9FGG - chains B and C of the 6 polymer chains in the assembly; structure by electron microscopy, 2.60 A resolution.

[Chain B]
Name: Gamma-aminobutyric acid receptor subunit beta-3
Organism: Homo sapiens
UniProt: P28472 (GBRB3_HUMAN), isoform P28472-2; residues -24 to 448 here correspond to UniProt positions 1-473 (UniProt number = residue number + 25)
Sequence (473 residues; each row starts with the number of its first residue; numbers below 1 keep their minus sign (Met-24 is residue -24)):
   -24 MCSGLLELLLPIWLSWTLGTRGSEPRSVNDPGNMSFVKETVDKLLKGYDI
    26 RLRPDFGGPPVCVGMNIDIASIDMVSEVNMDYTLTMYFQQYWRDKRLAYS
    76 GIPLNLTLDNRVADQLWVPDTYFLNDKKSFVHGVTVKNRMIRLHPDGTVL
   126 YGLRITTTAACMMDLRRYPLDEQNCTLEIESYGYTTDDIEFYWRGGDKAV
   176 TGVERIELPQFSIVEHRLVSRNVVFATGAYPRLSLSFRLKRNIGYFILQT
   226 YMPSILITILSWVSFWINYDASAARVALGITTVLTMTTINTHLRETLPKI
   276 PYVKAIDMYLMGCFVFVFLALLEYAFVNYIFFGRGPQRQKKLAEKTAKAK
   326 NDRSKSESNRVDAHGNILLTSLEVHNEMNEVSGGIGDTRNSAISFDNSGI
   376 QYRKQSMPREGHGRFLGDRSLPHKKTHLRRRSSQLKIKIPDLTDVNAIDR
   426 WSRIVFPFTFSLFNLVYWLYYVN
Not modelled in the structure: -24 to 9, 312-418, 448
Curated features (UniProtKB/Swiss-Prot):
  - binding site (benzamidine): Asp95 to Tyr97, Glu155 to Tyr157, Phe200
  - binding site (4-aminobutanoate): Tyr97, Glu155, Tyr157, Thr202
  - binding site (histamine): Tyr97, Ser156, Tyr157, Thr202
  - glycosylation (N-linked (GlcNAc...) asparagine): Asn8, Asn80, Asn149
Disulfides: Cys136-Cys150
Covalently attached groups: N-acetylglucosamine (NAG) linked to Asn80; glycan linked to Asn149
Small-molecule neighbours:
  - gamma-amino-butanoic acid (ABU): Tyr97, Glu155, Ser156, Tyr157, Phe200, Thr202, Tyr205
  - Etomidate (V8D): Met261, Thr262, Asn265, Asp282, Leu285, Met286, Phe289, Val290

[Chain C]
Name: Gamma-aminobutyric acid receptor subunit gamma-2
Organism: Homo sapiens
UniProt: P18507 (GBRG2_HUMAN), isoform P18507-2; residues -38 to 436 here correspond to UniProt positions 1-475 (UniProt number = residue number + 39)
Sequence (495 residues; each row starts with the number of its first residue; numbers below 1 keep their minus sign (Met-38 is residue -38)):
   -38 MSSPNIWSTGSSVYSTPVFSQKMTVWILLLLSLYPGFTSQKSDDDYEDYA
    12 SNKTWVLTPKVPEGDVTVILNNLLEGYDNKLRPDIGVKPTLIHTDMYVNS
    62 IGPVNAINMEYTIDIFFAQTWYDRRLKFNSTIKVLRLNSNMVGKIWIPDT
   112 FFRNSKKADAHWITTPNRMLRIWNDGRVLYTLRLTIDAECQLQLHNFPMD
   162 EHSCPLEFSSYGYPREEIVYQWKRSSVEVGDTRSWRLYQFSFVGLRNTTE
   212 VVKTTSGDYVVMSVYFDLSRRMGYFTIQTYIPCTLIVVLSWVSFWINKDA
   262 VPARTSLGITTVLTMTTLSTIARKSLPKVSYVTAMDLFVSVCFIFVFSAL
   312 VEYGTLHYFVSNRKPSKDKDKKKKNPLLRMFSFKAPTIDIRPRSATIQMN
   362 NATHLQERDEEYGYECLDGKDCASFFCCFEDCRTGAWRHGRIHIRIAKMD
   412 SYARIFFPTAFCLFNLVYWVSYLYLGGSGGSGGSGKTETSQVAPA
Not modelled in the structure: -38 to 26, 324-405, 437-456
Sequence notes: expression tag (437-456)
Curated features (UniProtKB/Swiss-Prot):
  - region: Arg394 to Asp411 (Interaction with GABARAP)
  - glycosylation (N-linked (GlcNAc...) asparagine): Asn13, Asn90, Asn208
Disulfides: Cys151-Cys165
Covalently attached groups: N-acetylglucosamine (NAG) linked to Asn208

[Interface between chain B and chain C]
Contacting residue pairs - 88 pairs, chain B then chain C:
  Lys13(B) - Gly37(C)  hydrogen bond (side chain-backbone)
  Lys13(B) - Asp39(C)
  Lys13(B) - Leu42(C)
  Val16(B) - Lys41(C)
  Asn41(B) - Thr216(C)
  Ser46(B) - Glu150(C)
  Asp48(B) - Lys117(C)  salt bridge
  Met49(B) - Asn69(C)  hydrogen bond
  Tyr62(B) - Phe112(C)
  Tyr62(B) - Arg114(C)
  Tyr62(B) - Tyr172(C)
  Gln64(B) - Thr216(C)  hydrogen bond
  Gln64(B) - Ser217(C)
  Leu79(B) - Gly47(C)
  Asn80(B) - Glu178(C)
  Thr82(B) - Gly173(C)
  Thr82(B) - Tyr174(C)
  Thr82(B) - Glu178(C)  hydrogen bond
  Leu83(B) - Lys41(C)
  Leu83(B) - Leu42(C)  hydrophobic
  Leu83(B) - Tyr174(C)
  Asp84(B) - Asn40(C)
  Asp84(B) - Lys41(C)  hydrogen bond (backbone-backbone)
  Asp84(B) - Tyr174(C)
  Arg86(B) - Asn40(C)
  Arg86(B) - Gly104(C)  hydrogen bond (side chain-backbone)
  Val87(B) - Lys41(C)
  Phe105(B) - Lys117(C)
  His107(B) - Ser116(C)
  His107(B) - Lys117(C)
  Val109(B) - Thr111(C)
  Val109(B) - Phe112(C)
  Val109(B) - Ala119(C)
  Val109(B) - Asp120(C)
  Val109(B) - Ala121(C)
  Val109(B) - Leu145(C)  hydrophobic
  Thr110(B) - Thr111(C)  hydrogen bond (side chain-backbone)
  Thr110(B) - Arg129(C)
  Val111(B) - Pro109(C)
  Val111(B) - Asp110(C)
  Val111(B) - Thr111(C)
  Asn113(B) - Phe112(C)
  Asn113(B) - Tyr172(C)
  Arg114(B) - Tyr172(C)
  Met115(B) - Tyr172(C)
  Met115(B) - Gly173(C)
  Met115(B) - Ser217(C)
  Met115(B) - Tyr220(C)
  Arg117(B) - Gly173(C)  hydrogen bond (side chain-backbone)
  Arg117(B) - Pro175(C)
  Arg117(B) - Ser217(C)  hydrogen bond (side chain-backbone)
  Arg117(B) - Tyr220(C)  hydrogen bond
  Gly127(B) - Tyr172(C)
  Leu128(B) - Tyr172(C)  hydrogen bond (backbone-side chain)
  Arg129(B) - Phe112(C)
  Arg129(B) - Phe113(C)  hydrogen bond (side chain-backbone)
  Arg129(B) - Arg114(C)
  Arg129(B) - Ser116(C)  hydrogen bond (side chain-backbone)
  Arg129(B) - Tyr172(C)  hydrogen bond (backbone-side chain)
  Pro184(B) - Lys289(C)
  Gln185(B) - Lys289(C)
  Asn217(B) - Ser291(C)  hydrogen bond
  Gly219(B) - Ser291(C)
  Tyr220(B) - Arg284(C)
  Tyr220(B) - Lys289(C)
  Tyr220(B) - Val290(C)
  Tyr220(B) - Ser291(C)
  Leu223(B) - Val293(C)  hydrophobic
  Gln224(B) - Thr281(C)
  Gln224(B) - Arg284(C)
  Leu231(B) - Phe304(C)  hydrophobic
  Leu235(B) - Val273(C)  hydrophobic
  Leu235(B) - Phe308(C)  hydrophobic
  Leu235(B) - Leu311(C)  hydrophobic
  Trp241(B) - Tyr319(C)
  Ile242(B) - His318(C)
  Asn243(B) - His318(C)  hydrogen bond (backbone-side chain)
  Ala248(B) - Pro263(C)  hydrophobic
  Ala249(B) - Val262(C)  hydrophobic
  Ala249(B) - Thr266(C)
  Leu253(B) - Thr266(C)
  Leu253(B) - Ile270(C)  hydrophobic
  Thr256(B) - Ile270(C)
  Thr260(B) - Leu274(C)
  Ile264(B) - Thr277(C)
  His267(B) - Thr281(C)
  Thr271(B) - Lys289(C)
  Arg428(B) - Tyr319(C)
Interface residues without a listed pair, chain B (63 interface residues in all): Val12, Leu20, Leu81, Gln90, Leu125, Thr131, Glu182, Pro228, Ile232, Ile234, Val238, Ala246, Ala252, Thr257, Thr263
Interface residues without a listed pair, chain C (64 interface residues in all): Tyr38, Ile46, Ile68, Phe78, Ile106, Trp107, Ile108, Leu143, Gln152, Thr271, Thr278, Pro288, Asp297, Ser301, Val312, Gly315

[Summary]
Chain B and chain C form an interface of 63 and 64 residues respectively, with 16 hydrogen bonds and 1 salt
bridge. Among the polar pairs are Asp48(B)-Lys117(C), Lys13(B)-Gly37(C) and Met49(B)-Asn69(C). Ligands of
chain B: gamma-amino-butanoic acid and Etomidate. Covalently linked N-acetylglucosamine: at Asn80(B).
Here chain B is Gamma-aminobutyric acid receptor subunit beta-3 and chain C is Gamma-aminobutyric acid
receptor subunit gamma-2, both from Homo sapiens. Entry 9FGG (Cryo-EM structure of the full-length
alpha1beta3gamma2 GABA(A) receptor in Saposin A nanodisc bound to GABA and ...) was determined by electron
microscopy.
